7VLE - chains A and D of the 8 polymer chains in the assembly; structure by X-ray diffraction, 2.30 A resolution.

# Chain A
Molecule: Extracellular A1 globin
From: Lamellibrachia satsuma
UniProt: S0BBU7 (S0BBU7_LAMSA); residues 1-146 here correspond to UniProt positions 20-165 (UniProt number = residue number + 19)
Chain sequence (146 residues; row label = number of the first residue in the row):
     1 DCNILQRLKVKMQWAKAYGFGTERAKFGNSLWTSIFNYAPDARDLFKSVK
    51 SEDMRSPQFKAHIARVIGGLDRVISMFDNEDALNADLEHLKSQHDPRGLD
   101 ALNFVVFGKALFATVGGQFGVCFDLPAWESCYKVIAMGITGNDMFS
Cystine bridges: Cys2-Cys131
Bound ions: heme Fe: His94 (together with oxygen molecule)
Small-molecule neighbours:
  - heme (HEM): Leu45, Phe46, Ser48, Val49, His62, Arg65, Val66, Gly69, Leu70, Arg72, Leu90, Gln93, His94, Arg97, Leu99, Asn103, Phe104, Phe107, Tyr132, Ile135, Ile139
  - heme / oxygen molecule: Trp32, Leu45, Phe46, Ser48, Val49, His62, Arg65, Val66, Gly69, Leu70, Arg72, Leu90, Gln93, His94, Arg97, Leu99, Asn103, Phe104, Phe107, Tyr132, Ile135, Ile139
  - oxygen molecule (OXY): Trp32, Phe46, His62, Val66, His94

# Chain D
Molecule: Extracellular B1 globin
From: Lamellibrachia satsuma
UniProt: S0BAP9 (S0BAP9_LAMSA); residues 1-149 here correspond to UniProt positions 20-168 (UniProt number = residue number + 19)
Chain sequence (149 residues; row label = number of the first residue in the row):
     1 SEFCSEADATIVIKQWNQIYNAGIGAKSRWTMGNEIFSSLFKLKPESEVL
    51 FNNVNVANMSSGAFHAHTVRVLSGLDMGINYLNDAGTLTSLTAHLAAQHV
   101 ARTGLKAVYFDAMGKVLMTVLPSLIDNFNPDAWRNCLLPLKNAIAKGLP
Unresolved in the structure: 1-2
Cystine bridges: Cys4-Cys136
Covalent attachments: glycan linked to Asn58
Bound ions: heme Fe: His99 (together with oxygen molecule)
Small-molecule neighbours:
  - heme (HEM): Leu40, Ser47, Leu50, Phe51, Asn53, Val54, His67, Arg70, Val71, Gly74, Leu75, Leu95, Gln98, His99, Arg102, Leu105, Tyr109, Phe110, Met113, Leu117, Ile144
  - heme / oxygen molecule: Phe37, Leu40, Ser47, Leu50, Phe51, Asn53, Val54, His67, Arg70, Val71, Gly74, Leu75, Leu95, Gln98, His99, Arg102, Leu105, Tyr109, Phe110, Met113, Leu117, Ile144
  - oxygen molecule (OXY): Phe37, Phe51, His67, Val71, His99

# How chain A and chain D interact
Pairs across the interface (43; chain A residue first):
  Lys11(A) with Gly25(D)
  Trp14(A) with Ala22(D)
  Ala15(A) with Ala22(D), hydrophobic; Gly23(D)
  Tyr18(A) with Ala22(D), hydrophobic
  Phe20(A) with Asn17(D); Asn21(D)
  Gly21(A) with Asn80(D), hydrogen bond (backbone-side chain)
  Arg24(A) with Asp76(D), salt bridge; Asn80(D)
  Ala25(A) with Tyr81(D)
  Pro57(A) with Gly86(D); Thr87(D); Ser90(D)
  Gln58(A) with Ser90(D)
  Lys60(A) with Asp84(D), salt bridge; Thr87(D)
  Ala61(A) with Thr87(D); Ser90(D); Leu91(D)
  Ala64(A) with Met77(D); Tyr81(D); Leu91(D), hydrophobic
  Arg65(A) with Met77(D); His94(D)
  Gly68(A) with Ser73(D), hydrogen bond (backbone-side chain)
  Asp71(A) with Ala22(D); Arg29(D), salt bridge
  Arg72(A) with Val69(D); Arg70(D)
  Ser75(A) with Ala26(D), hydrogen bond (backbone-backbone); Arg29(D), hydrogen bond
  Met76(A) with Ala26(D), hydrophobic; Val69(D), hydrophobic
  Asn79(A) with Trp30(D)
  Asp81(A) with Gly62(D)
  Ala82(A) with Gly62(D); Ala66(D)
  Ala85(A) with Gly62(D); Ala63(D), hydrophobic
  Asp86(A) with Ala66(D); Arg70(D), salt bridge
  His89(A) with Arg70(D)
Interface residues without a listed pair, chain A (27 interface residues in all): Ile67, Asp78
Interface residues without a listed pair, chain D (27 interface residues in all): Tyr20, Ile24, His65

# Overview
The chain A/chain D interface involves 27 residues from each chain, with 4 hydrogen bonds and 4 salt bridges.
Among the polar pairs are Arg24(A)-Asp76(D), Lys60(A)-Asp84(D) and Asp71(A)-Arg29(D). Heme is bound between
chain A and chain D.
Chain A is Extracellular A1 globin and chain D is Extracellular B1 globin, both from Lamellibrachia satsuma;
the structure, Oxy-deoxy intermediate of V2 hemoglobin at 55% oxygen saturation, was determined by X-ray
diffraction together with 7VLC, 7VLD and 7VLF from the same study.
